PDB entry 2Z7A | X-ray diffraction, 2.10 A resolution | chains A and B

[Chain A (and B)]
Name: Putative steroid isomerase
Source organism: Mycobacterium tuberculosis
Notes: chain B of this document is another copy of the same molecule, construct and numbering; everything in this record applies to it too
Reference sequence: P71817 (P71817_MYCTU); numbering as in UniProt (aligned over 1-139)
Amino-acid sequence (139 residues; numbered 1 to 139; the number before each row is that of its first residue):
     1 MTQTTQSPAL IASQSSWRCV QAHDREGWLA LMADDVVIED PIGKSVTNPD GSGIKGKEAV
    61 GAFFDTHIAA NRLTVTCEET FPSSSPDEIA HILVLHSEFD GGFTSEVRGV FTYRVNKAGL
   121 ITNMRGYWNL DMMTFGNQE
Unresolved in the structure: 1-3, 137-139 (chain B: 1-5, 137-139)

[Chain A / chain B interface]
Pairs across the interface - 55 pairs, chain A then chain B:
  P41(A) with S84(B)
  I42(A) with S83(B); S84(B), hydrogen bond (backbone-backbone); S85(B), hydrogen bond (backbone-backbone); E88(B)
  G43(A) with S84(B); S85(B)
  K44(A) with S84(B)
  E79(A) with R108(B), salt bridge
  F81(A) with R108(B); G109(B); V110(B), hydrophobic; Y127(B); M132(B), hydrophobic
  P82(A) with Y127(B); W128(B), hydrogen bond (backbone-backbone); N129(B); M132(B)
  S83(A) with I42(B); Y127(B); W128(B); N129(B), hydrogen bond (backbone-side chain)
  S84(A) with P41(B); I42(B), hydrogen bond (backbone-backbone); G43(B); K44(B); W128(B), hydrogen bond (side chain-backbone); N129(B)
  S85(A) with I42(B), hydrogen bond (backbone-backbone); G43(B)
  E88(A) with I42(B); R125(B), salt bridge
  I89(A) with Y127(B)
  A90(A) with Y127(B)
  I92(A) with I92(B), hydrophobic
  R108(A) with E79(B), salt bridge; F81(B)
  G109(A) with F81(B)
  V110(A) with F81(B), hydrophobic; A90(B), hydrophobic
  T112(A) with Y127(B)
  R125(A) with E88(B), salt bridge
  Y127(A) with F81(B); P82(B); S83(B); I89(B); A90(B); T112(B)
  W128(A) with P82(B), hydrogen bond (backbone-backbone); S83(B); S84(B), hydrogen bond (backbone-side chain)
  N129(A) with P82(B); S83(B), hydrogen bond (side chain-backbone); S84(B)
  M132(A) with P82(B)
Interface residues without a listed pair, chain A (25 interface residues in all): S45, G126
Interface residues without a listed pair, chain B (25 interface residues in all): S45, G126

[Overview]
Chain A and chain B each contribute 25 residues to their interface; the contacts include 10 hydrogen bonds and
4 salt bridges. Polar contacts include E79(A)-R108(B), E88(A)-R125(B) and S83(A)-N129(B).
Both chains are Putative steroid isomerase (Mycobacterium tuberculosis). Entry 2Z7A (X-ray crystal structure
of RV0760c from Mycobacterium tuberculosis at 2.10 Angstrom resolution) was determined by X-ray diffraction,
deposited together with 2Z76, 2Z77 and 2A15.
